PDB entry 8RMC | electron microscopy, 2.26 A resolution | chains A and I of the 9 polymer chains in the assembly

[Chain A]
Name: Isoform Mitochondrial of Cysteine desulfurase
From: Homo sapiens
Notes: EC 2.8.1.7
UniProtKB: Q9Y697 (NFS1_HUMAN); residue numbers follow UniProt; this construct covers 56-457
Amino-acid sequence (404 residues; numbered 54 to 457; the number before each row is that of its first residue):
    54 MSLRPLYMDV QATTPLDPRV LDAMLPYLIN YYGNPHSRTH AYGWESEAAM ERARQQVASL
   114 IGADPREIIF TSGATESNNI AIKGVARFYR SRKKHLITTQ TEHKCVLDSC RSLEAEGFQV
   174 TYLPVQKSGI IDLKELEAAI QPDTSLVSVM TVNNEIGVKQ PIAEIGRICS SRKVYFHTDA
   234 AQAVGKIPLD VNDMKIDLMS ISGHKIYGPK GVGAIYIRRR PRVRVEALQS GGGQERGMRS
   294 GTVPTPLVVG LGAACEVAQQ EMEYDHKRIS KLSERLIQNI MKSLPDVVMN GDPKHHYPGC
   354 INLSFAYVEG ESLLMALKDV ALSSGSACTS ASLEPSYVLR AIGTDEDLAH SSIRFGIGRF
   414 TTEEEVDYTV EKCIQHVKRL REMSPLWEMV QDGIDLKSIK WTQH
Unresolved in the structure: 54-55
Modified residues: Lys258 ((2S)-2-amino-6-[[3-hydroxy-2-methyl-5-(phosphonooxymethyl)pyridin-4-yl]methylideneamino]hexanoic acid; LLP)
Construct notes: initiating methionine (54); expression tag (55)
Bound ions: Fe2+: Cys381 (shared with 3 residues of chain D)
Swiss-Prot annotation at these positions:
  - active site: Cys381 (Cysteine persulfide intermediate)
  - binding site (pyridoxal 5'-phosphate): Ala127, Thr128, Gln235, Ser255, His257, Thr295
  - binding site ([2Fe-2S] cluster): Cys381
  - binding site (Zn(2+)): Cys381
  - modified residue: Lys258 (N6-(pyridoxal phosphate)lysine), Cys381 (Cysteine persulfide)
  - natural variant: Arg72 (R72Q: In COXPD52)
From the paper describing this entry:
  - Fe2+ coordination: Cys381
  - mutagenesis - R271A/R272A/R273A/R275A/R277A: abolished catalytic activity

[Chain I]
Name: Ferredoxin-2, mitochondrial
From: Homo sapiens
UniProtKB: Q6P4F2 (FDX2_HUMAN); residues 69-186 here correspond to UniProt positions 66-183 (UniProt number = residue number - 3)
Amino-acid sequence (121 residues; numbered 66 to 186; the number before each row is that of its first residue):
    66 MASDVVNVVF VDRSGQRIPV SGRVGDNVLH LAQRHGVDLE GACEASLACS TCHVYVSEDH
   126 LDLLPPPEER EDDMLDMAPL LQENSRLGCQ IVLTPELEGA EFTLPKITRN FYVDGHVPKP
   186 H
Unresolved in the structure: 66-68
Construct notes: initiating methionine (66); expression tag (67-68)
Bound ions: 2Fe-2S cluster Fe: Cys108, Cys114, Cys117, Cys154
Residues lining bound ligands: 2Fe-2S cluster (FES): Leu94, Gly106, Ala107, Cys108, Glu109, Ala110, Leu112, Ala113, Cys114, Ser115, Cys117, Met139, Leu152, Cys154
Swiss-Prot annotation at these positions:
  - binding site ([2Fe-2S] cluster): Cys108, Cys114, Cys117, Cys154
From the paper describing this entry:
  - 2Fe-2S cluster coordination: Cys108, Cys114, Cys117, Cys154
  - conformationally variable residues (order/disorder transition): His186
  - mutagenesis - D137A/D138A, N175A: decreased catalytic activity
  - mutagenesis - H186DEL: increased catalytic activity on [2Fe-2S] cluster synthesis

[How chain A and chain I interact]
Residue-residue contacts (27):
  Gln153(A) with Asp179(I)
  Lys157(A) with Phe176(I)
  Leu160(A) with Phe176(I), hydrophobic
  Asp161(A) with Phe176(I)
  Arg164(A) with Ile172(I); Thr173(I), hydrogen bond (side chain-backbone); Asn175(I); Phe176(I)
  Ala168(A) with Leu145(I), hydrophobic
  Tyr175(A) with Val178(I)
  Ala384(A) with Ala113(I); Arg174(I)
  Ser385(A) with Cys114(I); Arg174(I); Asn175(I), hydrogen bond
  Leu386(A) with Ala107(I); Cys108(I), hydrophobic; Asn175(I)
  Glu387(A) with Arg174(I); Asn175(I); Phe176(I), hydrogen bond (side chain-backbone)
  Pro388(A) with Tyr177(I)
  Arg393(A) with Phe176(I), hydrogen bond (side chain-backbone); Tyr177(I); Asp179(I), salt bridge; His181(I)
  His457(A) with Glu109(I), salt bridge
Interface residues without a listed pair, chain A (16 interface residues in all): Tyr390, Gln456
Interface residues without a listed pair, chain I (17 interface residues in all): Pro144, Lys184
From the paper, about this interface:
  - residue pairs: Leu160(A)-Phe176(I) (hydrophobic contact), Ser385(A)-Asn175(I) (hydrogen bond), Arg393(A)-Asp179(I) (salt bridge), Val178(I)-Leu160(A) (hydrophobic contact)

[Summary]
16 residues of chain A and 17 residues of chain I are in contact; the contacts include 4 hydrogen bonds and 2
salt bridges. Polar contacts include Arg393(A)-Asp179(I), His457(A)-Glu109(I) and Arg164(A)-Thr173(I). The
paper describes hydrophobic contacts between Leu160(A) and Phe176(I) and Val178(I) and Leu160(A); a hydrogen
bond between Ser385(A) and Asn175(I); a salt bridge between Arg393(A) and Asp179(I). The paper reports that
D137A/D138A and N175A of chain I reduce catalytic activity; 2Fe-2S cluster coordination by Cys108(I),
Cys114(I) and Cys117(I) among others; 4 substitutions were tested in all.
Here chain A is Isoform Mitochondrial of Cysteine desulfurase and chain I is Ferredoxin-2, mitochondrial, both
from Homo sapiens. Entry 8RMC (Structure of the FDX2-bound core ISC complex (proximal conformation)) was
determined by electron microscopy together with 8RMD, 8RME, 8RMF and 8RMG from the same study.
